PDB entry 8YOT | electron microscopy, 2.48 A resolution | chains B and D of the 4 polymer chains in the assembly

# Chain B (and D)
Protein: LILRB3
From: Homo sapiens
Notes: chain D of this document is another copy of the same molecule, construct and numbering; everything in this record applies to it too
Reference sequence: U5XHC3 (U5XHC3_HUMAN); residue numbers follow UniProt; this construct covers 1-443
Amino-acid sequence (476 residues; numbered 1 to 476; the number before each row is that of its first residue):
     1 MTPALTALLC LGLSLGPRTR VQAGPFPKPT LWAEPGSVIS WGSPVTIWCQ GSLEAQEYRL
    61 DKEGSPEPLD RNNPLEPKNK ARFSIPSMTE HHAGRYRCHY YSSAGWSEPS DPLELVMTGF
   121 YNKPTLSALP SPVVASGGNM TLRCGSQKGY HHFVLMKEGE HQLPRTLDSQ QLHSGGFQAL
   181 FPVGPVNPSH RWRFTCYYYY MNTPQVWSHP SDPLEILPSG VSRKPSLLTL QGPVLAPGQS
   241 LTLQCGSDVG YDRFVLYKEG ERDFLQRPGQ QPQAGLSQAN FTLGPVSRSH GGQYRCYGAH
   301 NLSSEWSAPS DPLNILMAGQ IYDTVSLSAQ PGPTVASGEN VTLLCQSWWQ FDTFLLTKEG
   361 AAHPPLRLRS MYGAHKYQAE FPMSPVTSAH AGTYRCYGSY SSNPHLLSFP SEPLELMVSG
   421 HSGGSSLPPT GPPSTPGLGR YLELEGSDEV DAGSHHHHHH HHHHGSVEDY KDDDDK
Disordered / not traced: 1-28, 72-77, 421-476
Construct notes: expression tag (444-476)
Disulfide bonds: Cys49-Cys98, Cys144-Cys196, Cys245-Cys296, Cys345-Cys396

# Interface between chain B and chain D
Pairs across the interface - 28 pairs, chain B then chain D:
  Ser65(B) - Tyr372(D)  hydrogen bond (side chain-backbone)
  His91(B) - Tyr372(D)  hydrogen bond
  His91(B) - His375(D)  hydrogen bond
  Phe120(B) - Gln350(D)
  Ser127(B) - His173(D)
  Arg143(B) - His173(D)  hydrogen bond
  Tyr150(B) - Asp352(D)  hydrogen bond
  Tyr150(B) - Tyr400(D)
  Tyr150(B) - Ser401(D)
  Tyr150(B) - Ser402(D)
  His173(B) - Arg143(D)  hydrogen bond
  Ser174(B) - Ser174(D)
  Met201(B) - Arg369(D)  hydrogen bond
  Asn202(B) - Asp352(D)
  Asn202(B) - Ser370(D)
  Asn202(B) - Tyr377(D)
  Gln350(B) - Phe120(D)
  Gln350(B) - Tyr121(D)
  Asp352(B) - Tyr150(D)  hydrogen bond
  Asp352(B) - Asn202(D)
  Arg369(B) - Met201(D)  hydrogen bond
  Ser370(B) - Asn202(D)
  Tyr372(B) - Ser65(D)
  Tyr372(B) - His91(D)  hydrogen bond
  His375(B) - His91(D)  hydrogen bond
  Tyr400(B) - Tyr150(D)
  Ser401(B) - Tyr150(D)
  Ser402(B) - Tyr150(D)
Interface residues without a listed pair, chain B (24 interface residues in all): Glu90, Tyr121, Thr203, Phe351, Tyr377
Interface residues without a listed pair, chain D (24 interface residues in all): Glu90, Ser127, Thr203, Phe351

# In short
Chain B and chain D each contribute 24 residues to their interface; the contacts include 11 hydrogen bonds.
Among the polar pairs are Ser65(B)-Tyr372(D), His91(B)-Tyr372(D) and His91(B)-His375(D).
Both chains are LILRB3 (Homo sapiens). Entry 8YOT (Nanobody in complex with LILRB3) was determined by electron
microscopy.
